Entry 5VIV (X-ray diffraction, 1.33 A resolution); this record covers chain A.

# Chain A
Name: monomeric near-infrared fluorescent protein miRFP670
Organism: Rhodopseudomonas palustris
Sequence (315 residues; numbered 1 to 315; the number before each row is that of its first residue):
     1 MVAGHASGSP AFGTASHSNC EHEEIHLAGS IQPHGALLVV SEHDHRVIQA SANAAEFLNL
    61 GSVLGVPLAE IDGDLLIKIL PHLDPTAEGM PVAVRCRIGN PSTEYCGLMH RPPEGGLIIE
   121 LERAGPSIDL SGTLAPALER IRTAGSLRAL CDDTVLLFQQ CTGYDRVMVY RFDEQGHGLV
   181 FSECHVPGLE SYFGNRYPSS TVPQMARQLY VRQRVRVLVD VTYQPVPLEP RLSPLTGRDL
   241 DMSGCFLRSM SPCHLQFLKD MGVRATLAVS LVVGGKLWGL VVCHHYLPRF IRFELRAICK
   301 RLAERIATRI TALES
Unresolved in the structure: 1, 9-19, 21-22
Covalent attachments: Billeverdin IXa, bound form (9V1) linked to Cys20, Cys253; Billeverdin IXa, bound form (9UY) linked to Cys253
Small-molecule neighbours: Billeverdin IXa, bound form: Glu23, Ile25, Met168, Tyr170, Val180, Tyr192, Tyr197, Ser200, Thr201, Val202, Pro203, Ala206, Tyr210, Arg216, Arg248, Ser249, Met250, Ser251, His254, Phe257, Met261, Thr266, Ala268, Leu280, Val282, His284
What the authors report for this chain:
  - binding site for Billeverdin IXa, bound form: Cys253
  - binding site for Billeverdin IXa, bound form: Cys20, Cys253
  - mutagenesis - C20A, C20S: decreased binding to BV

# In short
Bound to chain A: Billeverdin IXa, bound form. From the paper: a binding site for Billeverdin IXa, bound form
at Cys253 and Cys20; C20A and C20S reduce binding to BV.
Chain A is monomeric near-infrared fluorescent protein miRFP670 (Rhodopseudomonas palustris); the structure,
Crystal structure of monomeric near-infrared fluorescent protein miRFP670, was determined by X-ray
diffraction, deposited together with 5VIK and 5VIQ.
